3FFW - chain A; structure by X-ray diffraction, 2.00 A resolution.

[Chain A]
Name: Chemotaxis protein cheY
Source organism: Escherichia coli
Reference sequence: P0AE67 (CHEY_ECOLI); residue numbers follow UniProt; this construct covers 2-129
Chain sequence (128 residues; numbered 2 to 129; the number before each row is that of its first residue):
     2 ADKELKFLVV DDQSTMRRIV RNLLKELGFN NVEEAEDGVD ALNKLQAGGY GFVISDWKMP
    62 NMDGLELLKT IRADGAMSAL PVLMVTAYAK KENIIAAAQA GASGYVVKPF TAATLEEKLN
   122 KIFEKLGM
Construct notes: engineered mutation Gln14 (Phe in P0AE67), Lys59 (Asn in P0AE67), Tyr89 (Glu in P0AE67)
Ion coordination: Mn2+: Asp13, Asp57, Lys59 (together with beryllium trifluoride); beryllium trifluoride ion near Asp57 (its only coordinating residue here)
Curated features (UniProtKB/Swiss-Prot):
  - binding site (Mg(2+)): Asp12, Asp13, Asp57
  - modified residue: Asp57 (4-aspartylphosphate), Lys92 (N6-acetyllysine), Lys109 (N6-acetyllysine)
  - mutagenesis: Asp12 (D12A: Abolishes magnesium binding), Asp13 (D13A: No effect on magnesium binding), Asp57 (D57A: Abolishes magnesium binding), Thr87 (T87I: Impairs chemotaxis; when associated with W-106), Lys92 (K92R: No effect on chemotaxis), Ile95 (I95A/V: Enhanced CW flagellar rotational signaling activity; I95D/K/M: Loss of CW flagellar rotational signaling activity), Tyr106 (Y106W: Impairs chemotaxis; when associated with I-87)
From the paper describing this entry:
  - contacts within the chain: Trp58-Tyr89 (hydrophobic contact), Tyr89-Tyr106 (hydrogen bond)
  - catalytic residues: Thr87, Lys109 (citing earlier work)

[In short]
Asp13, Asp57 and Lys59 coordinate Mn2+. Curated annotation (UniProt) lists 3 Mg2+-binding residues and 7
mutagenesis sites. From the paper: catalytic residues Thr87 and Lys109; contacts within the chain involving
Tyr89, Trp58 and Tyr106.
Chain A is Chemotaxis protein cheY (Escherichia coli); the structure, Crystal Structure of CheY triple mutant
F14Q, N59K, E89Y complexed with BeF3- and Mn2+, was determined by X-ray diffraction, deposited together with
3F7N, 3FFT, 3FFX and 3FGZ.
